5NBW - chains L and H; structure by X-ray diffraction, 2.40 A resolution.

[Chain L]
Name: Fab 22F12 (L, H)
Organism: Mus musculus
Notes: antibody fragment or engineered binder
Sequence (214 residues; numbered 1 to 214; the number before each row is that of its first residue):
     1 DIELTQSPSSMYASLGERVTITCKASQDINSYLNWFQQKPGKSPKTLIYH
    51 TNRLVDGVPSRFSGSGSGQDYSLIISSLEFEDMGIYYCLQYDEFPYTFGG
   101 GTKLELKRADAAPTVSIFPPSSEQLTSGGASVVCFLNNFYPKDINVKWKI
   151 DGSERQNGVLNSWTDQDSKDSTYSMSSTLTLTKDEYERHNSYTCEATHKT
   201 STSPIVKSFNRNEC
Cystine bridges: C23-C88, C134-C194
Ligand contacts: 8SK (benzo[a]pyren-3-ol): N34, F36, T46, Y49, L89, Y91, Y96, F98

[Chain H]
Name: Fab 22F12 (A, B)
Organism: Mus musculus
Notes: antibody fragment or engineered binder
Sequence (222 residues; row label = number of the first residue in the row):
     1 EVKLHQSGAELVNPGASVKISCKAPGYTFNNYWIEWVKQRPGHGLEWIGE
    51 ILPGSGRINYNEKFKDKATFTADTSSNTAYMQLSSLTSDDSAVYYCAKKY
   101 GDYWGQGTTVTVSSAKTTPPSVYPLAPGSAAQTNSMVTLGCLVKGYFPEP
   151 VTVTWNSGSLSSGVHTFPAVLQSDLYTLSSSVTVPSSTWPSETVTCNVAH
   201 PASSTKVDKKIVPRDCHHHHHH
Unresolved in the structure: 217-222
Cystine bridges: C22-C96, C141-C196
Ligand contacts: 8SK (benzo[a]pyren-3-ol): E35, V37, W47, A97, K98, K99, Y100, G101, W104

[Chain L / chain H interface]
Cross-chain cystine bridges: C214(L)-C216(H)
Residue-residue contacts (76; chain L residue first):
  F36(L) with W104(H), hydrophobic
  Q38(L) with Q39(H), hydrogen bond; Y95(H), hydrogen bond
  K42(L) with E1(H); Y95(H)
  S43(L) with V2(H); Y95(H); G105(H), hydrogen bond (side chain-backbone); Q106(H), hydrogen bond (side chain-backbone)
  P44(L) with Y95(H); W104(H)
  K45(L) with D102(H)
  T46(L) with G101(H), hydrogen bond (side chain-backbone); D102(H), hydrogen bond (backbone-side chain); W104(H), hydrogen bond
  V55(L) with G101(H); D102(H)
  Y87(L) with Q39(H); G44(H); L45(H), hydrophobic
  F94(L) with W47(H), hydrophobic; E50(H); N59(H)
  P95(L) with W47(H), hydrophobic; N61(H)
  Y96(L) with E35(H); W47(H); E50(H); K99(H), hydrogen bond
  F98(L) with L45(H); E46(H); W47(H)
  S116(L) with T138(H)
  F118(L) with L125(H); A126(H); P127(H); T138(H)
  P119(L) with R214(H), hydrogen bond (backbone-side chain)
  P120(L) with R214(H), hydrogen bond (backbone-side chain)
  S121(L) with Y123(H); P124(H)
  E123(L) with Y123(H); P124(H); K209(H), salt bridge
  Q124(L) with Y123(H); K144(H)
  S127(L) with Y123(H)
  S131(L) with L142(H); K144(H)
  V133(L) with L125(H), hydrophobic
  F135(L) with L125(H), hydrophobic; F167(H), hydrophobic; S179(H); S180(H); S181(H)
  N137(L) with H165(H); F167(H); S181(H), hydrogen bond
  N138(L) with H165(H), hydrogen bond
  L160(L) with Q172(H)
  N161(L) with V170(H)
  S162(L) with F167(H); P168(H), hydrogen bond (side chain-backbone)
  W163(L) with P168(H)
  T164(L) with F167(H)
  D167(L) with H165(H)
  S174(L) with H165(H), hydrogen bond; F167(H)
  M175(L) with F167(H)
  S176(L) with F167(H); S179(H), hydrogen bond
  E213(L) with S129(H)
  C214(L) with S129(H); R214(H); D215(H), hydrogen bond (side chain-backbone); C216(H), disulfide
Interface residues without a listed pair, chain L (40 interface residues in all): T178, T180, K207
Interface residues without a listed pair, chain H (47 interface residues in all): V37, H43, Y103, G107, G128, Q132, L139, G140

[Summary]
The interface between chain L and chain H involves 40 residues on one side and 47 on the other, with 1
disulfide bond, 16 hydrogen bonds and 1 salt bridge. Polar contacts include E123(L)-K209(H), Q38(L)-Q39(H) and
Q38(L)-Y95(H).
Chain L is Fab 22F12 (L, H) and chain H is Fab 22F12 (A, B), both from Mus musculus; the structure, Crystal
structure of the Fab fragment 22F12 in complex with 3-hydroxybenzo[a]pyrene, was determined by X-ray
diffraction.
